Entry 2C5V (X-ray diffraction, 2.90 A resolution); this record covers chains A and B of the 3 polymer chains in the assembly.

# Chain A
Protein: Cell division protein kinase 2
Organism: Homo sapiens
Notes: EC 2.7.1.37
UniProt: P24941 (CDK2_HUMAN); residue numbers follow UniProt; this construct covers 1-298
Amino-acid sequence (298 residues; row label = number of the first residue in the row):
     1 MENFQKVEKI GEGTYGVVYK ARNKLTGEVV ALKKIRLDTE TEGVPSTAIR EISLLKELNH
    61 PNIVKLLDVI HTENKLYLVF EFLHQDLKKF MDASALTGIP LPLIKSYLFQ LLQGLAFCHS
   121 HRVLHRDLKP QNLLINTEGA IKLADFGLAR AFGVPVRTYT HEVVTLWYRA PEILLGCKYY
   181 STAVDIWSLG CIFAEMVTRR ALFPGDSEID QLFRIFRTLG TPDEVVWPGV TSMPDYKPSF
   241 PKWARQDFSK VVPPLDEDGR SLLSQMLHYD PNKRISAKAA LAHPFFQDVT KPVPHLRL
Unresolved in the structure: 297-298
UniProt features mapped onto this chain:
  - active site: Asp127 (Proton acceptor)
  - binding site (ATP): Ile10 to Val18, Lys33, Glu81 to Leu83, Asp86, Lys129 to Asn132, Asp145
  - binding site (Mg(2+)): Asn132, Asp145
  - site (CDK7 binding): Lys9, Lys88, Lys89, Leu166
  - modified residue: Met1 (N-acetylmethionine), Lys6 (N6-acetyllysine), Thr14 (Phosphothreonine), Tyr15 (Phosphotyrosine), Tyr19 (Phosphotyrosine), Thr160 (Phosphothreonine)
  - natural variant: Pro45 (P45L: In a glioblastoma multiforme sample)
  - mutagenesis: Lys9 (K9F: Reduced phosphorylation by CAK), Thr14 (T14A: 2-fold increase in activity), Tyr15 (Y15F: 2-fold increase in activity), Lys88 to Lys89 (Reduced phosphorylation by CAK), Thr160 (T160A: Abolishes activity), Leu166 (L166R: Reduced phosphorylation by CAK and reduced kinase activity)
Small-molecule neighbours: CK4 (4-(2,4-dimethyl-1,3-thiazol-5-yl)-N-[4-(trifluoromethyl)phenyl]pyrimidin-2-amine): Ile10, Glu12, Val18, Ala31, Lys33, Glu51, Val64, Phe80, Glu81, Phe82, Leu83, His84, Gln85, Asp86, Lys89, Leu134, Asp145
Reported in the primary citation:
  - binding site for CK4: Ile10, Val18, Ala31, Lys33, Phe80, Leu83, Leu134

# Chain B
Protein: Cyclin A2
Organism: Homo sapiens
UniProt: P20248 (CCNA2_HUMAN); residues 174-432 here = UniProt positions 174-432
Amino-acid sequence (259 residues; row label = number of the first residue in the row):
   174 EVPDYHEDIH TYLREMEVKC KPKVGYMKKQ PDITNSMRAI LVDWLVEVGE EYKLQNETLH
   234 LAVNYIDRFL SSMSVLRGKL QLVGTAAMLL ASKFEEIYPP EVAEFVYITD DTYTKKQVLR
   294 MEHLVLKVLT FDLAAPTVNQ FLTQYFLHQQ PANCKVESLA MFLGELSLID ADPYLKYLPS
   354 VIAGAAFHLA LYTVTGQSWP ESLIRKTGYT LESLKPCLMD LHQTYLKAPQ HAQQSIREKY
   414 KNSKYHGVSL LNPPETLNL
Unresolved in the structure: 174

# Chain A / chain B interface
Residue-residue contacts (56):
  Thr39(A) - Leu292(B)
  Glu40(A) - Lys288(B)  salt bridge
  Thr41(A) - Lys288(B)
  Thr41(A) - Leu292(B)
  Glu42(A) - Lys266(B)  hydrogen bond (backbone-side chain)
  Glu42(A) - Glu274(B)
  Glu42(A) - Val275(B)  hydrogen bond (side chain-backbone)
  Glu42(A) - Leu292(B)
  Glu42(A) - Glu295(B)
  Gly43(A) - Lys266(B)
  Gly43(A) - Leu292(B)
  Gly43(A) - Glu295(B)
  Val44(A) - Lys266(B)  hydrogen bond (backbone-side chain)
  Val44(A) - Glu295(B)  hydrogen bond (backbone-side chain)
  Val44(A) - Leu299(B)  hydrophobic
  Ser46(A) - Lys266(B)
  Ile49(A) - Leu299(B)  hydrophobic
  Ile49(A) - Leu306(B)  hydrophobic
  Arg50(A) - Lys266(B)
  Arg50(A) - Phe267(B)  hydrogen bond (side chain-backbone)
  Arg50(A) - Glu269(B)  hydrogen bond (side chain-backbone)
  Ile52(A) - Phe304(B)  hydrophobic
  Ser53(A) - Phe267(B)
  Ser53(A) - Phe304(B)
  Lys56(A) - Thr303(B)
  Lys56(A) - Asp305(B)
  Glu57(A) - Tyr185(B)  hydrogen bond
  Glu57(A) - Ala307(B)
  His71(A) - His296(B)  hydrogen bond
  His71(A) - Phe304(B)
  Thr72(A) - His296(B)
  Leu76(A) - Phe304(B)  hydrophobic
  His119(A) - Tyr178(B)
  Ser120(A) - Tyr178(B)
  His121(A) - Tyr185(B)
  Arg122(A) - Ile182(B)
  Arg122(A) - Tyr185(B)
  Arg122(A) - Leu186(B)
  Arg122(A) - Ala307(B)  hydrogen bond (side chain-backbone)
  Arg150(A) - Phe267(B)
  Arg150(A) - Glu268(B)  salt bridge
  Phe152(A) - Ile182(B)  hydrophobic
  Gly153(A) - Gln313(B)
  Val154(A) - Asn312(B)
  Val154(A) - Thr316(B)
  Pro155(A) - Thr316(B)
  Arg157(A) - Gln228(B)
  Arg157(A) - Ile270(B)
  Tyr159(A) - Ile270(B)  hydrophobic
  Thr160(A) - Tyr271(B)
  Thr182(A) - Val175(B)
  Thr182(A) - Tyr178(B)
  Ser276(A) - Asp177(B)  hydrogen bond
  Ser276(A) - Tyr178(B)
  Ala277(A) - Tyr178(B)  hydrogen bond (backbone-side chain)
  Lys278(A) - Asp181(B)
Other interface residues (no listed pair), chain A (38 interface residues in all): Leu37, Leu54, Val69, Glu73, Ala151, Thr158
Other interface residues (no listed pair), chain B (34 interface residues in all): Met189, Glu230, Leu263, Arg293, Lys300

# Summary
Chain A and chain B form an interface of 38 and 34 residues respectively; the contacts include 11 hydrogen
bonds and 2 salt bridges. Polar pairs include Glu40(A)-Lys288(B), Arg150(A)-Glu268(B) and Glu42(A)-Lys266(B).
Chain A binds compound CK4. The paper reports a binding site for CK4 at Ile10(A), Val18(A) and Ala31(A) among
others.
Chain A is Cell division protein kinase 2 and chain B is Cyclin A2, both from Homo sapiens; the structure,
Differential Binding Of Inhibitors To Active And Inactive Cdk2 Provides Insights For Drug Design, was
determined by X-ray diffraction, deposited together with 2C5N, 2C5O, 2C5X and 2C5Y.
